2Z21 - chains A and B; structure by X-ray diffraction, 1.80 A resolution.

== Chain A (and B) ==
Protein: Cyanovirin-N
Organism: Nostoc ellipsosporum
Notes: chain B of this document is another copy of the same molecule, construct and numbering; everything in this record applies to it too
UniProt: P81180 (CVN_NOSEL); numbering as in UniProt (aligned over 1-101)
Sequence (109 residues; each row starts with the number of its first residue):
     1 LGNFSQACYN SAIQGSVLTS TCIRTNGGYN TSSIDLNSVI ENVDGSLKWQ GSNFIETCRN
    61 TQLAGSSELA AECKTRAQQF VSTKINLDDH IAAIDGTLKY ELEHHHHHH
Disordered / not traced: 103-109 (chain B: 1, 104-109)
Disulfides: Cys-8/Cys-22, Cys-58/Cys-73
Differences from the reference sequence: engineered mutation Asn-3 (Lys in P81180), Ala-7 (Thr in P81180), Ile-23 (Glu in P81180), Gly-51 (Pro in P81180), Ala-93 (Asn in P81180); cloning artifact (102-103); expression tag (104-109)
UniProt features mapped onto this chain:
  - mutagenesis: Asn-30 (N30A/Q/V: Prevents N-glycosylation upon overexpression in yeast without changing anti-HIV activity), Ser-52 (S52P: Protein is exclusively dimeric and has moderate anti-HIV activity)

== Interface between chain A and chain B ==
Pairs across the interface - 20 pairs, chain A then chain B:
  Gln-14(A) / Ser-38(B)
  Gln-14(A) / Tyr-100(B)
  Gln-14(A) / Leu-102(B)
  Gly-15(A) / Ser-38(B)
  Gly-15(A) / Gly-51(B)
  Gly-15(A) / Ser-52(B)
  Ser-16(A) / Ser-38(B)  hydrogen bond (backbone-backbone)
  Val-17(A) / Ser-38(B)
  Val-17(A) / Val-39(B)  hydrophobic
  Val-17(A) / Tyr-100(B)  hydrophobic
  Thr-19(A) / Leu-102(B)
  Thr-21(A) / Glu-103(B)
  Thr-31(A) / Glu-103(B)
  Ser-33(A) / Tyr-100(B)  hydrogen bond (side chain-backbone)
  Asp-35(A) / Ser-38(B)
  Ile-55(A) / Asn-37(B)
  Ile-55(A) / Ser-38(B)
  Ile-55(A) / Asn-53(B)  hydrogen bond (backbone-side chain)
  Glu-56(A) / Asn-53(B)  hydrogen bond (backbone-side chain)
  Glu-56(A) / Glu-56(B)
Interface residues without a listed pair, chain A (15 interface residues in all): Ala-12, Asn-37, Thr-57, Lys-74
Interface residues without a listed pair, chain B (12 interface residues in all): Asp-35, Lys-99

== Overview ==
15 residues of chain A and 12 residues of chain B are in contact; the contacts include 4 hydrogen bonds. Polar
contacts include Ser-33(A)/Tyr-100(B), Ile-55(A)/Asn-53(B) and Glu-56(A)/Asn-53(B). Curated annotation
(UniProt) lists 2 mutagenesis sites on chain A.
Chain A and chain B are both Cyanovirin-N (Nostoc ellipsosporum); the structure, Crystal Structure of a five
site mutated Cyanovirin-N, was determined by X-ray diffraction, deposited together with 2PYS.
